PDB entry 5NAR | X-ray diffraction, 1.55 A resolution | chain A

[Chain A]
Protein: Complement factor D
From: Homo sapiens
Notes: EC 3.4.21.46
UniProtKB: P00746 (CFAD_HUMAN); the construct lacks a stretch of the UniProt sequence and is renumbered around it, so the offset changes along the chain: 16-36 = UniProt 26-46; 38-60 = UniProt 47-69; 62-115 = UniProt 74-127; 118-124 = UniProt 128-134; 6 more segments
Amino-acid sequence (232 residues; numbered 16 to 247 plus 16 insertion-coded residues; 16 numbers in that range are skipped by the numbering (no residue carries them; nothing is unmodelled there); the number before each row is that of its first residue; a row labelled like 60A-60D holds insertion residues (60A, then the next letters in order)):
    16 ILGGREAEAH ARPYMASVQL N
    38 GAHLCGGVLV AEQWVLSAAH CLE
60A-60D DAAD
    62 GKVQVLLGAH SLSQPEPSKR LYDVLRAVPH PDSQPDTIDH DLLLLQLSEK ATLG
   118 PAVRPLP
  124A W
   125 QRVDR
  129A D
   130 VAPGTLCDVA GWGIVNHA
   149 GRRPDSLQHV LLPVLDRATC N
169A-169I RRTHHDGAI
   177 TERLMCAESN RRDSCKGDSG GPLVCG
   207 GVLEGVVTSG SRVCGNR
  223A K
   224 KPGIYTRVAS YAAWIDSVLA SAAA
Disordered / not traced: 60A-60D, 169A-169I, 246-247
Disulfide bonds: Cys-42/Cys-58, Cys-136/Cys-201, Cys-168/Cys-182, Cys-191/Cys-220
Construct notes: expression tag (244-247)
Small-molecule neighbours: 8RW ((2S)-N1-(1-aminocarbonylindol-3-yl)-N2-[3-(trifluoromethyloxy)phenyl]pyrrolidine-1,2-dicarboxamide): His-40, Leu-41, Cys-42, His-57, Cys-58, Trp-141, Gly-142, Ile-143, Arg-151, Ser-190, Cys-191, Lys-192, Gly-193, Ser-195, Val-213, Thr-214, Ser-215, Gly-216, Ser-217, Arg-218, Cys-220

[In short]
Bound to chain A: compound 8RW.
Chain A is Complement factor D (Homo sapiens); the structure, Complement factor D in complex with the
inhibitor (S)-pyrrolidine-1,2-dicarboxylic acid 1-[(1-carbamoyl-1H-indol-3-yl)-amide]
2-[(3-trifluoromethoxy-phenyl)-amide], was determined by X-ray diffraction (same publication as 5NAT, 5NAW,
5NB6, 5NB7 and 5NBA).
